Entry 4TUJ (X-ray diffraction, 1.89 A resolution); this record covers chains B and E of the 3 polymer chains in the assembly.

[Chain B]
Molecule: Light chain of monoclonal antibody against neuroblastoma associated antigen
Organism: Mus musculus
Notes: antibody fragment or engineered binder
Chain sequence (220 residues; row label = number of the first residue in the row):
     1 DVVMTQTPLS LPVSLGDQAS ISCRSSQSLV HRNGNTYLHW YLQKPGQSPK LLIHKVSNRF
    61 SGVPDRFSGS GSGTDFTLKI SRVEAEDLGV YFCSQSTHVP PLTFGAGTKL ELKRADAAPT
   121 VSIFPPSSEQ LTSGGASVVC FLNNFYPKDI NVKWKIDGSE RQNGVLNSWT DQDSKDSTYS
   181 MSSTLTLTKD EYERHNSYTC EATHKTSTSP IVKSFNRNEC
Disordered / not traced: 218-220
Disulfide bonds: C23-C93, C140-C200
Reported in the primary citation:
  - mutagenesis - H31N, S96A: abolished binding to GD2

[Chain E]
Molecule: peptide1
Chain sequence (17 residues; numbered 1 to 17; the number before each row is that of its first residue):
     1 RCNPNMEPPR CWAAEGD
Disordered / not traced: 15-17
Disulfide bonds: C2-C11

[Chain B / chain E interface]
Contacting residue pairs - 16 pairs, chain B then chain E:
  H31(B) - P8(E)
  N33(B) - P8(E)
  N33(B) - P9(E)
  Y37(B) - M6(E)
  Y37(B) - E7(E)
  Y37(B) - P8(E)
  Y37(B) - P9(E)
  H39(B) - M6(E)  hydrogen bond (side chain-backbone)
  Y41(B) - M6(E)
  L51(B) - M6(E)  hydrophobic
  H54(B) - N5(E)  hydrogen bond (side chain-backbone)
  H54(B) - M6(E)
  K55(B) - P4(E)  hydrogen bond (side chain-backbone)
  K55(B) - N5(E)
  S96(B) - M6(E)  hydrogen bond (side chain-backbone)
  S96(B) - P8(E)
From the paper, about this interface:
  - residue pairs: Y37(B)-P4(E) (water-mediated contact), Y37(B)-P8(E) (pi stacking), H39(B)-M6(E) (hydrogen bond), H54(B)-N5(E) (hydrogen bond), H54(B)-M6(E), S96(B)-M6(E) (hydrogen bond)
  - epitope / paratope residues, chain B: Y37(B), H39(B), H54(B), S96(B)

[Summary]
Chain B and chain E form an interface of 9 and 6 residues respectively; the contacts include 4 hydrogen bonds.
Among the polar pairs are H39(B)-M6(E), H54(B)-N5(E) and K55(B)-P4(E). The authors report a water-mediated
contact between Y37(B) and P4(E); pi stacking between Y37(B) and P8(E); hydrogen bonds between H39(B) and
M6(E), H54(B) and N5(E) and S96(B) and M6(E). From the paper: H31N and S96A of chain B abolish binding to GD2;
epitope/paratope residues Y37(B), H39(B) and H54(B) among others.
Here chain B is Light chain of monoclonal antibody against neuroblastoma associated antigen (Mus musculus) and
chain E is peptide1. Entry 4TUJ (Crystal structure of monoclonal antibody against neuroblastoma associated
antigen) was determined by X-ray diffraction together with 4TRP, 4TUK, 4TUL and 4TUO from the same study.
